PDB entry 4EAM | X-ray diffraction, 1.70 A resolution | chain A

[Chain A]
Name: Beta-galactosidase
From: Sulfolobus solfataricus P2
Notes: EC 3.2.1.23
Reference sequence: P22498 (BGAL_SULSO); numbering as in UniProt (aligned over 1-489)
Sequence (489 residues; row label = number of the first residue in the row):
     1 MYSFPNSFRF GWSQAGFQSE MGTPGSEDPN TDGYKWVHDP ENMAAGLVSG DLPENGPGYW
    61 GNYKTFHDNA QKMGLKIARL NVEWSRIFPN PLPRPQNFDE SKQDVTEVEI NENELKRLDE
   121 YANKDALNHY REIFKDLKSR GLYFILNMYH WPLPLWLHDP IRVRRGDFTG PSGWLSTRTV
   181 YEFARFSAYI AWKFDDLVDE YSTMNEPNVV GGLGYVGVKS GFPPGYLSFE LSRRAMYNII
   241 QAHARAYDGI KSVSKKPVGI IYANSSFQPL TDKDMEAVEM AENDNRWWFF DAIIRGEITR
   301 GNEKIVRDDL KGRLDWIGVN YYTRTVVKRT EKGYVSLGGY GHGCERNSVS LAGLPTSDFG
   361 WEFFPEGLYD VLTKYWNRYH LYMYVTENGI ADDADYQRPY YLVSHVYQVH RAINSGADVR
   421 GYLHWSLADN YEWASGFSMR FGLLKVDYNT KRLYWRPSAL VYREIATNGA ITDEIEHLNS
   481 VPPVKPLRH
Unresolved in the structure: 96-97, 300-303
Sequence notes: engineered mutation G33 (Trp in P22498)
Swiss-Prot annotation at these positions:
  - active site: E206 (Proton donor), E387 (Nucleophile)
  - site (Not N6-methylated): K76, K102, K124, K138
  - modified residue (N6-methyllysine): K116, K135, K273, K311, K332
From the paper describing this entry:
  - mutagenesis - W33G: decreased catalytic activity
  - mutagenesis - W425G: abolished catalytic activity
  - mutagenesis - W151G, W361G, W425G, W433G: decreased catalytic activity on indole
  - conformationally variable residues (side-chain flip): W433
  - mutagenesis - W33G (0.561 uM/min): unchanged catalytic activity on 10 mM indole

[Overview]
UniProt lists active-site residues E206 and E387. The paper reports that W151G, W361G and W425G, among others,
reduce catalytic activity on indole; conformational variability at W433; 5 substitutions were tested in all.
Chain A is Beta-galactosidase (Sulfolobus solfataricus P2); the structure, 1.70A resolution structure of apo
beta-glycosidase (W33G) from sulfolobus solfataricus, was determined by X-ray diffraction, deposited together
with 4EAN.
